5G0W - chains A and B of the 4 polymer chains in the assembly; structure by X-ray diffraction, 1.79 A resolution.

[Chain A (and B)]
Molecule: Enoyl-acyl carrier protein reductase
Source organism: Mycobacterium tuberculosis
Notes: EC 1.3.1.9; chain B of this document is another copy of the same molecule, construct and numbering; everything in this record applies to it too
UniProt: M9TGV3 (M9TGV3_MYCTX); residues 1-269 here = UniProt positions 1-269
Chain sequence (269 residues; each row starts with the number of its first residue):
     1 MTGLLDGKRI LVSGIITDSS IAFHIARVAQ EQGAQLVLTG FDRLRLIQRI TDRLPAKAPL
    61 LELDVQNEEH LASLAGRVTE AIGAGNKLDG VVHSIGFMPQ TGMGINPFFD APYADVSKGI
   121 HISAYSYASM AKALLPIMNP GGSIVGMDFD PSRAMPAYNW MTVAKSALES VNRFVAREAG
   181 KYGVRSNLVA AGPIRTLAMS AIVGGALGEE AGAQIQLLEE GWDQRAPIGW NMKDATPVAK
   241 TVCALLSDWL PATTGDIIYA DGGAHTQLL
Disordered / not traced: 1
Ion coordination: Mg2+: Asp-223, Gln-224, Ala-226
Small-molecule neighbours: NAD (nicotinamide-adenine-dinucleotide): Gly-14, Ile-15, Ile-16, Ser-20, Ile-21, Phe-41, Leu-63, Asp-64, Val-65, Gln-66, Ser-94, Ile-95, Gly-96, Phe-97, Ile-122, Met-147, Asp-148, Phe-149, Lys-165, Ala-191, Gly-192, Pro-193, Ile-194, Thr-196, Met-199
From the paper describing this entry:
  - binding site for the ligand 9NU: Arg-43, Phe-97
  - conformationally variable residues (side-chain flip): Tyr-158

[How chain A and chain B interact]
Pairs across the interface (27; chain A residue first):
  Ser-152(A) / Arg-153(B)
  Arg-153(A) / Ser-152(B)
  Arg-153(A) / Arg-153(B)
  Arg-153(A) / His-265(B)  hydrogen bond (side chain-backbone)
  Arg-153(A) / Thr-266(B)
  Arg-153(A) / Gln-267(B)
  Arg-153(A) / Leu-268(B)
  Ala-154(A) / Thr-266(B)  hydrogen bond (backbone-backbone)
  Ala-154(A) / Gln-267(B)
  Ala-154(A) / Leu-268(B)  hydrogen bond (backbone-backbone)
  Met-155(A) / Leu-268(B)  hydrophobic
  Pro-156(A) / Leu-269(B)
  Leu-218(A) / Leu-269(B)  hydrophobic
  His-265(A) / Arg-153(B)  hydrogen bond (backbone-side chain)
  Thr-266(A) / Arg-153(B)
  Thr-266(A) / Ala-154(B)  hydrogen bond (backbone-backbone)
  Gln-267(A) / Arg-153(B)
  Gln-267(A) / Ala-154(B)
  Leu-268(A) / Arg-153(B)
  Leu-268(A) / Ala-154(B)  hydrogen bond (backbone-backbone)
  Leu-268(A) / Met-155(B)  hydrophobic
  Leu-268(A) / Leu-218(B)  hydrophobic
  Leu-268(A) / Trp-222(B)  hydrophobic
  Leu-268(A) / Arg-225(B)
  Leu-269(A) / Pro-156(B)
  Leu-269(A) / Leu-217(B)
  Leu-269(A) / Leu-218(B)
Interface residues without a listed pair, chain A (15 interface residues in all): Asp-150, Leu-217, Trp-222, Arg-225
Interface residues without a listed pair, chain B (15 interface residues in all): Asp-150

[Overview]
The chain A/chain B interface involves 15 residues from each chain; the contacts include 6 hydrogen bonds.
Among the polar pairs are Arg-153(A)/His-265(B), Ala-154(A)/Thr-266(B) and Ala-154(A)/Leu-268(B). Chain A
binds NAD. Asp-223(A), Gln-224(A) and Ala-226(A) form the Mg2+ site. The paper reports a binding site for the
ligand 9NU at Arg-43(A) and Phe-97(A); conformational variability at Tyr-158(A).
Chain A and chain B are both Enoyl-acyl carrier protein reductase (Mycobacterium tuberculosis); the structure,
InhA in complex with a DNA encoded library hit, was determined by X-ray diffraction (same publication as 5G0S,
5G0T, 5G0U and 5G0V).
